9CF3 - chains W and P of the 5 polymer chains in the assembly; structure by electron microscopy, 3.20 A resolution.

Chain W:
Molecule: Parasitella parasitica Fanzor 1 omegaRNA
Organism: Parasitella parasitica
Sequence (61 nucleotides; numbered 1 to 61; the number before each row is that of its first residue):
     1 UUAUCCACCA AAGUUAUCGC UUUGGUCAAU UAAUGCAGGU AAGCAACAUC CAGCAAACAG
    61 A
Not modelled in the structure: 1-3

Chain P:
Name: Maltose/maltodextrin-binding periplasmic protein, Parasitella parasitica Fanzor 1
Organism: Parasitella parasitica
UniProt: chimeric construct of P0AEX9, A0A0B7NJM7: residues -390 to -25 from P0AEX9 (MALE_ECOLI) positions 27-392 (UniProt number = residue number + 417); residues 3-850 from A0A0B7NJM7 positions 2-849 (UniProt number = residue number - 1)
Amino-acid sequence (1259 residues; each row starts with the number of its first residue; numbers below 1 keep their minus sign (Met-408 is residue -408)):
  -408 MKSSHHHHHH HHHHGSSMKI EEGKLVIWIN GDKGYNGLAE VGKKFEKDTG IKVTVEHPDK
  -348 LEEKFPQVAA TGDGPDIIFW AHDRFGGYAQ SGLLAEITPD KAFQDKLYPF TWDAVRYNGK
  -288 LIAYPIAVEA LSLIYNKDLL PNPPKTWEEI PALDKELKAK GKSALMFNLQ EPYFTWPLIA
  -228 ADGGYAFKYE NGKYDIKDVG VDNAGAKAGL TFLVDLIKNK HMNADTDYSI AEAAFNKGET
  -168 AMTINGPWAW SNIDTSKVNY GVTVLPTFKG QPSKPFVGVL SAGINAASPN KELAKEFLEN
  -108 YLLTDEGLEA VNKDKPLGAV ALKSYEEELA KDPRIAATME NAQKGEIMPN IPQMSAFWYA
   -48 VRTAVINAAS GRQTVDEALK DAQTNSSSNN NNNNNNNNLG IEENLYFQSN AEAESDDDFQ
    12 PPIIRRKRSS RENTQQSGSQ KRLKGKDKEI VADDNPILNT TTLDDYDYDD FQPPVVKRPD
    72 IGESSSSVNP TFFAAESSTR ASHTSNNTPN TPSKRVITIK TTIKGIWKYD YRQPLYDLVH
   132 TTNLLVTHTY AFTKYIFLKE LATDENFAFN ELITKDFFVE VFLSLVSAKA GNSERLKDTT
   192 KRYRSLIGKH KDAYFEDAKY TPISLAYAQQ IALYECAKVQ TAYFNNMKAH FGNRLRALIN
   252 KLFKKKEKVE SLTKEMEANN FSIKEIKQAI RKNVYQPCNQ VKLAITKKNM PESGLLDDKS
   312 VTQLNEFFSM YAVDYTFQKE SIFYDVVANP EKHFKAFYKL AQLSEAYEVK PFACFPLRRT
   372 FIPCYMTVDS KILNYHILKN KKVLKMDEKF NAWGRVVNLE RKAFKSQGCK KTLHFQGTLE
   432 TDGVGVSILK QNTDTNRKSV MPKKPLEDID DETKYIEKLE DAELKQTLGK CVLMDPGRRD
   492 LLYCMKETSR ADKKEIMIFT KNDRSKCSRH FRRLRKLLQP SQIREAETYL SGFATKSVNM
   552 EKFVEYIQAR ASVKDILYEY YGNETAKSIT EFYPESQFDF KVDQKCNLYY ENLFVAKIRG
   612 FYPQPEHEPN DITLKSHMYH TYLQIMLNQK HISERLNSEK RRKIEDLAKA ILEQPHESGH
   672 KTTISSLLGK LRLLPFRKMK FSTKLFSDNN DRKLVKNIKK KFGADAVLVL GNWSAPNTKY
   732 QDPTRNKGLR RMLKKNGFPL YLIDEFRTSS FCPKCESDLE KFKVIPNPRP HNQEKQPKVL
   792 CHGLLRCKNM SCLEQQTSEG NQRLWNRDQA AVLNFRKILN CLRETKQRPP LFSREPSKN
Not modelled in the structure: -408 to 102, 449-464, 845-850
Construct notes: expression tag (-408 to -391); linker (-24 to 2)
Ion coordination: Mg2+: Asp486, Glu756 (shared with 1 residue of chain T); Zn2+: Cys763, Cys766, Cys798, Cys803

How chain W and chain P interact:
Pairs across the interface (129; chain W residue first):
  U4(W) with Lys527(P), hydrogen bond to the sugar; His782(P), stacking on the base
  C5(W) with Arg524(P), salt bridge to the phosphate; Lys527(P), salt bridge to the phosphate; Pro781(P), base contact
  C6(W) with Arg490(P), hydrogen bond to the base; Asn513(P), hydrogen bond to the base; Arg520(P), salt bridge to the phosphate
  A7(W) with Asn513(P), sugar contact; Asp514(P), phosphate contact; Lys517(P), phosphate contact; Arg520(P), salt bridge to the phosphate
  C8(W) with Thr511(P), hydrogen bond to the phosphate; Asp514(P), phosphate contact
  A10(W) with Lys712(P), salt bridge to the phosphate
  U15(W) with Leu804(P), sugar contact; Asn812(P), hydrogen bond to the base; Gln813(P), hydrogen bond to the base; Arg814(P), base contact; Leu815(P), hydrogen bond to the base
  A16(W) with Met496(P), base contact; Ser500(P), hydrogen bond to the base; Arg501(P), hydrogen bond to the base; Ala502(P), sugar contact; Lys505(P), base contact; Ile507(P), base contact; Arg814(P), salt bridge to the phosphate; Trp816(P), sugar contact; Gln820(P), hydrogen bond to the base; Leu824(P), base contact; Arg827(P), base contact
  U17(W) with Leu795(P), sugar contact; Leu815(P), base contact
  C18(W) with Lys774(P), base contact; Ile776(P), base contact; Cys792(P), base contact; Gly794(P), phosphate contact; Leu795(P), base contact; Asn817(P), hydrogen bond to the phosphate
  G19(W) with Arg490(P), hydrogen bond to the sugar; Pro779(P), base contact; Arg780(P), base contact; Gly794(P), hydrogen bond to the phosphate
  A29(W) with Asn598(P), hydrogen bond to the sugar; Tyr600(P), hydrogen bond to the phosphate; Phe605(P), base contact; Lys608(P), base contact
  U30(W) with His521(P), sugar contact; Tyr600(P), hydrogen bond to the phosphate; Phe605(P), sugar contact
  U31(W) with His521(P), salt bridge to the phosphate; Phe522(P), phosphate contact; Leu525(P), phosphate contact; Leu529(P), base contact; Asn603(P), base contact; Leu604(P), sugar contact; Arg646(P), hydrogen bond to the base; Leu682(P), hydrogen bond to the base; Leu684(P), base contact; Leu685(P), base contact; Pro686(P), sugar contact
  A32(W) with His642(P), sugar contact; Lys689(P), salt bridge to the phosphate
  A33(W) with Lys115(P), salt bridge to the phosphate; Lys689(P), salt bridge to the phosphate
  U34(W) with Ile110(P), base contact; Lys111(P), base contact; Thr112(P), hydrogen bond to the sugar; Gly116(P), phosphate contact; Lys413(P), base contact; Ala414(P), base contact; Phe692(P), sugar contact; Leu696(P), sugar contact
  G35(W) with Leu696(P), sugar contact; Asn700(P), hydrogen bond to the sugar; Arg703(P), hydrogen bond to the base
  C36(W) with Arg703(P), sugar contact
  G43(W) with Lys422(P), salt bridge to the phosphate
  C44(W) with Gly419(P), phosphate contact
  A45(W) with Ile110(P), base contact; Gln418(P), hydrogen bond to the base
  A46(W) with Val107(P), base contact; Ile108(P), phosphate contact; Thr109(P), hydrogen bond to the base
  C47(W) with Thr109(P), hydrogen bond to the sugar; Lys111(P), sugar contact; Glu431(P), sugar contact; Lys695(P), salt bridge to the phosphate
  A48(W) with Lys229(P), hydrogen bond to the sugar; Tyr376(P), phosphate contact; Glu431(P), sugar contact
  U49(W) with Tyr141(P), sugar contact; Arg369(P), hydrogen bond to the phosphate; Cys375(P), phosphate contact; Tyr376(P), phosphate contact
  C50(W) with Tyr141(P), sugar contact; Ala233(P), sugar contact; Pro367(P), phosphate contact; Leu368(P), phosphate contact; Arg369(P), salt bridge to the phosphate
  C51(W) with Asn237(P), hydrogen bond to the sugar; His241(P), hydrogen bond to the sugar; Ala364(P), phosphate contact; Pro367(P), phosphate contact; Leu368(P), hydrogen bond to the phosphate
  A52(W) with His241(P), sugar contact; Arg245(P), phosphate contact; Phe363(P), phosphate contact; Ala364(P), hydrogen bond to the phosphate; Lys547(P), salt bridge to the phosphate
  G53(W) with Asn728(P), sugar contact; Pro734(P), base contact
  C54(W) with Thr729(P), sugar contact; Lys730(P), phosphate contact; Tyr731(P), phosphate contact; Gln732(P), hydrogen bond to the sugar; Asp733(P), sugar contact; Pro734(P), base contact
  A55(W) with Arg523(P), hydrogen bond to the sugar; Lys730(P), phosphate contact; Tyr731(P), hydrogen bond to the phosphate; Gln732(P), sugar contact; Asp733(P), sugar contact
  A56(W) with Arg523(P), sugar contact; Lys527(P), sugar contact
  A57(W) with Lys527(P), sugar contact
  C58(W) with Arg535(P), sugar contact; Thr539(P), hydrogen bond to the sugar
  A59(W) with Thr539(P), sugar contact
Other interface residues (no listed pair), chain W (38 interface residues in all): C9, A28
Other interface residues (no listed pair), chain P (107 interface residues in all): Arg106, Thr113, Phe366, Ser438, Ile509, Gln530, Asp594, Lys641, Arg683, Met690, Lys691, Ser693, His793

Summary:
38 residues of chain W face 107 of chain P across their interface; the contacts include 34 hydrogen bonds, 14
salt bridges and 1 aromatic stacking contact. Polar pairs include C6(W)-Arg490(P), C6(W)-Asn513(P) and
U15(W)-Asn812(P). Asp486(P) and Glu756(P) form the Mg2+ site.
Here chain W is Parasitella parasitica Fanzor 1 omegaRNA and chain P is Maltose/maltodextrin-binding
periplasmic protein, Parasitella parasitica Fanzor 1, both from Parasitella parasitica. Entry 9CF3
(Parasitella parasitica Fanzor (PpFz) State 4) was determined by electron microscopy (same publication as
9CER, 9CES, 9CET, 9CEU, 9CEV, 9CEW and 6 further entries).
